PDB entry 5G1V | X-ray diffraction, 2.68 A resolution | chains A and D of the 5 polymer chains in the assembly

# Chain A (and D)
Molecule: Linalool dehydratase isomerase
Source organism: Castellaniella defragrans
Notes: EC 4.2.1.127; chain D of this document is another copy of the same molecule, construct and numbering; everything in this record applies to it too
UniProtKB: E1XUJ2 (LDI_CASDE); residues 2-372 here correspond to UniProt positions 27-397 (UniProt number = residue number + 25)
Chain sequence (372 residues; row label = number of the first residue in the row):
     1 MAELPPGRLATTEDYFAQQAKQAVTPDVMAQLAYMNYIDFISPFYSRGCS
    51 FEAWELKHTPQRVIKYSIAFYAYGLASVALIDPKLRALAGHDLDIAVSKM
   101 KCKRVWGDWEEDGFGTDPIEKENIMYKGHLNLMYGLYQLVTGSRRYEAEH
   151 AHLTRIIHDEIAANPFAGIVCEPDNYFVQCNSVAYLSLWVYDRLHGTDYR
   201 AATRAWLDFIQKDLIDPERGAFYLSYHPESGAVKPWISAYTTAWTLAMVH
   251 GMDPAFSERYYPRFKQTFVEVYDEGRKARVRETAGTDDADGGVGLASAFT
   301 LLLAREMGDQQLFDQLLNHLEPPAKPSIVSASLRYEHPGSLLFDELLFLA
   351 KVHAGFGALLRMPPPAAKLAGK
Not modelled in the structure: 1-3, 366-372
Cystine bridges: Cys49-Cys102
Modified positions: Mse1 (selenomethionine); Mse29, Mse35, Mse100, Mse125, Mse133, Mse248, Mse252, Mse307, Mse362 (selenomethionine; parent Met)
Sequence notes: expression tag (1)
Curated features (UniProtKB/Swiss-Prot):
  - active site: Asp39 (Proton donor/acceptor)
  - binding site ((2E)-geraniol): Cys171
Reported in the primary citation:
  - catalytic residues: Asp39, Tyr45, His129, Cys171, Cys180 (proposed by the authors, not directly observed)
  - mutagenesis - C171A, C180A: abolished catalytic activity on geraniol and linalool
  - mutagenesis - Y45F: decreased catalytic activity on dehydration of linalool to myrcene
  - mutagenesis - V170F (6.40 fold), D174E (6.25-fold): increased catalytic activity (citing earlier work)
  - mutagenesis - Y45F, M125A, H129A: decreased catalytic activity on geraniol

# Interface between chain A and chain D
Contacting residue pairs (48; chain A residue first):
  Mse29(A) - Trp236(D)
  Leu32(A) - Trp236(D)
  Ala33(A) - Trp236(D)
  Asn36(A) - Lys234(D)  hydrogen bond (backbone-side chain)
  Asn36(A) - Trp236(D)
  Tyr37(A) - Leu224(D)  hydrophobic
  Tyr37(A) - Trp236(D)  hydrophobic
  Tyr37(A) - Ile237(D)  hydrogen bond (side chain-backbone)
  Tyr37(A) - Ser238(D)
  Tyr37(A) - Glu282(D)  hydrogen bond
  Tyr37(A) - Thr283(D)
  Ile38(A) - Gly292(D)
  Asp39(A) - Phe177(D)
  Asp39(A) - Tyr240(D)  hydrogen bond
  Phe40(A) - Arg62(D)
  Phe40(A) - Tyr66(D)
  Tyr45(A) - Glu172(D)
  Tyr45(A) - Asn175(D)  hydrogen bond (backbone-side chain)
  Tyr45(A) - Phe177(D)
  Ser46(A) - Phe114(D)
  Ser46(A) - Glu172(D)
  Ser46(A) - Asn175(D)
  Arg47(A) - Pro173(D)
  Arg47(A) - Asp174(D)  salt bridge
  Arg47(A) - Glu229(D)
  Gly48(A) - Asp112(D)
  Gly48(A) - Phe114(D)
  Cys49(A) - Asp112(D)  hydrogen bond (backbone-backbone)
  Ser50(A) - Arg62(D)  hydrogen bond
  Ser50(A) - Asp112(D)
  Glu52(A) - Arg62(D)  salt bridge
  Leu85(A) - Pro235(D)  hydrophobic
  Ala87(A) - Ala232(D)
  Leu88(A) - Ala232(D)
  Leu88(A) - Lys234(D)
  Leu88(A) - Pro235(D)
  His91(A) - Asp174(D)  salt bridge
  His91(A) - Asn175(D)
  His91(A) - His227(D)  hydrogen bond
  His91(A) - Ser230(D)
  Asp94(A) - Glu229(D)
  Ser143(A) - Glu229(D)
  Arg145(A) - Glu229(D)
  Val329(A) - Asp288(D)
  Ser330(A) - Thr286(D)  hydrogen bond (backbone-side chain)
  Ser330(A) - Asp288(D)  hydrogen bond (backbone-side chain)
  Ser330(A) - Gly291(D)
  Ala331(A) - Gly285(D)
Also at the interface, not in a pair above, chain A (28 interface residues in all): Phe44, Tyr137, Ile328
Also at the interface, not in a pair above, chain D (29 interface residues in all): Ala284, Val293

# Overview
28 residues of chain A face 29 of chain D across their interface; the contacts include 10 hydrogen bonds and 3
salt bridges. Polar pairs include Arg47(A)-Asp174(D), Glu52(A)-Arg62(D) and His91(A)-Asp174(D). From the
paper: catalytic residues Asp39(A), Tyr45(A) and His129(A) among others; Y45F, M125A and H129A of chain A
reduce catalytic activity on geraniol; 7 substitutions were tested in all.
Both chains are Linalool dehydratase isomerase (Castellaniella defragrans). Entry 5G1V (Linalool Dehydratase
Isomerase: Selenomethionine Derivative) was determined by X-ray diffraction together with 5G1U and 5G1W from
the same study.
